Entry 3OXV (X-ray diffraction, 1.75 A resolution); this record covers chains B and A.

== Chain B (and A) ==
Protein: HIV-1 Protease
Source organism: HIV-1 M:B_ARV2/SF2
Notes: EC 3.4.23.16; chain A of this document is another copy of the same molecule, construct and numbering; everything in this record applies to it too
UniProtKB: P03369 (POL_HV1A2); residues 1-99 here correspond to UniProt positions 491-589 (UniProt number = residue number + 490)
Amino-acid sequence (99 residues; numbered 1 to 99; the number before each row is that of its first residue):
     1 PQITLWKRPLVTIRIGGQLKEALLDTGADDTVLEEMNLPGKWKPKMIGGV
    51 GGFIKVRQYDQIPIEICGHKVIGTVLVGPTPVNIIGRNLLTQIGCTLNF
Differences from the reference sequence: engineered mutation Lys7 (Gln497 in P03369), Val50 (Ile540 in P03369), Val71 (Ala561 in P03369); conflict Ile64 (Val554 in P03369)
Swiss-Prot annotation at these positions:
  - region (Dimerization of protease): Pro1 to Leu5, Gly49, Gly51 to Lys55, Asn88 to Phe99
  - active site: Asp25 (For protease activity)
  - site: Phe99 (Cleavage)
Residues lining bound ligands: Amprenavir (478; {3-[(4-amino-benzenesulfonyl)-isobutyl-amino]-1-benzyl-2-hydroxy-propyl}-carbamic acid tetrahydro-furan-3-yl ester): Leu23, Asp25, Gly27, Ala28, Asp29, Asp30, Val32, Ile47, Gly48, Gly49, Val50, Leu76, Pro81, Val82, Ile84
From the paper describing this entry:
  - mutagenesis - I50V/A71V (2.2-fold): decreased binding to Amprenavir
  - conformationally variable residues (loop rearrangement): Gly40 to Arg57

== Chain B / chain A interface ==
Pairs across the interface (97; chain B residue first):
  Pro1(B) with Leu97(A); Asn98(A); Phe99(A), hydrogen bond (backbone-backbone)
  Gln2(B) with Thr96(A), hydrogen bond; Leu97(A); Asn98(A)
  Ile3(B) with Thr96(A); Leu97(A), hydrogen bond (backbone-backbone); Phe99(A), hydrophobic
  Thr4(B) with Thr96(A)
  Leu5(B) with Thr26(A); Arg87(A), hydrogen bond (backbone-side chain); Leu90(A), hydrophobic; Thr91(A); Cys95(A)
  Trp6(B) with Arg87(A), hydrogen bond (backbone-side chain); Thr91(A)
  Lys7(B) with Arg87(A)
  Arg8(B) with Asp29(A), salt bridge; Arg87(A)
  Pro9(B) with Thr26(A); Arg87(A)
  Leu23(B) with Gly27(A)
  Leu24(B) with Thr26(A), hydrogen bond (backbone-side chain); Leu97(A), hydrophobic; Phe99(A), hydrophobic
  Asp25(B) with Asp25(A); Thr26(A); Gly27(A), hydrogen bond (side chain-backbone)
  Thr26(B) with Leu5(A); Pro9(A); Leu24(A), hydrogen bond (side chain-backbone); Asp25(A); Thr26(A), hydrogen bond (backbone-side chain); Leu97(A)
  Gly27(B) with Leu23(A); Asp25(A), hydrogen bond (backbone-side chain)
  Asp29(B) with Arg8(A), salt bridge
  Gly49(B) with Val50(A); Pro81(A)
  Val50(B) with Gly49(A); Val50(A), hydrogen bond (backbone-backbone); Gly51(A), hydrogen bond (backbone-backbone); Gly52(A); Ile54(A), hydrophobic; Thr80(A); Ile84(A), hydrophobic
  Gly51(B) with Gly51(A); Gly52(A); Ile54(A)
  Gly52(B) with Val50(A); Gly51(A)
  Ile54(B) with Val50(A)
  Cys67(B) with Phe99(A), hydrophobic
  His69(B) with Phe99(A)
  Thr80(B) with Val50(A)
  Arg87(B) with Leu5(A), hydrogen bond (side chain-backbone); Trp6(A), hydrogen bond (side chain-backbone); Lys7(A); Arg8(A); Pro9(A)
  Leu90(B) with Leu5(A), hydrophobic
  Thr91(B) with Leu5(A); Trp6(A)
  Ile93(B) with Phe99(A)
  Gly94(B) with Asn98(A)
  Cys95(B) with Leu5(A); Leu97(A), hydrophobic; Asn98(A); Phe99(A), hydrophobic
  Thr96(B) with Gln2(A); Ile3(A); Thr96(A); Leu97(A); Asn98(A), hydrogen bond (backbone-backbone)
  Leu97(B) with Pro1(A); Gln2(A); Ile3(A), hydrogen bond (backbone-backbone); Leu24(A), hydrophobic; Thr26(A); Cys95(A), hydrophobic; Thr96(A); Leu97(A), hydrophobic
  Asn98(B) with Pro1(A); Gln2(A), hydrogen bond; Gly94(A); Cys95(A); Thr96(A), hydrogen bond (backbone-backbone); Asn98(A), hydrogen bond
  Phe99(B) with Pro1(A), hydrogen bond (backbone-backbone); Ile3(A), hydrophobic; Leu24(A), hydrophobic; Cys67(A), hydrophobic; His69(A); Ile93(A); Gly94(A); Cys95(A), hydrophobic
Interface residues without a listed pair, chain B (38 interface residues in all): Ile47, Gly48, Phe53, Pro79, Pro81
Interface residues without a listed pair, chain A (38 interface residues in all): Thr4, Ile47, Gly48, Phe53

== Summary ==
The chain B/chain A interface involves 38 residues from each chain; the contacts include 20 hydrogen bonds and
2 salt bridges. Polar contacts include Arg8(B)-Asp29(A), Gln2(B)-Thr96(A) and Leu5(B)-Arg87(A). Bound to chain
B: Amprenavir. The paper reports that I50V/A71V of chain B reduce binding to Amprenavir; conformational
variability at Gly40(B).
Chain B and chain A are both HIV-1 Protease (HIV-1 M:B_ARV2/SF2); the structure, Crystal Structure of HIV-1
I50V, A71 Protease in Complex with the protease inhibitor amprenavir, was determined by X-ray diffraction
(same publication as 3OXW and 3OXX).
